1F3B - chains A and B; structure by X-ray diffraction, 2.00 A resolution.

[Chain A (and B)]
Name: Glutathione S-transferase ya chain
From: Mus musculus
Notes: EC 2.5.1.18; chain B of this document is another copy of the same molecule, construct and numbering; everything in this record applies to it too
UniProt: P13745 (GSTA1_MOUSE); numbering as in UniProt (aligned over 1-222)
Amino-acid sequence (222 residues; numbered 1 to 222; the number before each row is that of its first residue):
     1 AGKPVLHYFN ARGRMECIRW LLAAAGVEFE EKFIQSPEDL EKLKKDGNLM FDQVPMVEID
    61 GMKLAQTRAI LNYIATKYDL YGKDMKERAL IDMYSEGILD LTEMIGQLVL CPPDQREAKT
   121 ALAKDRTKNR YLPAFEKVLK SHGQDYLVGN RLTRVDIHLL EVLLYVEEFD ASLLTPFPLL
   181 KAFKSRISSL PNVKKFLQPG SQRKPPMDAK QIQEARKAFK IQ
Modified residues: Cys111 (s-hydroxycysteine; CSO)
Sequence notes: modified residue (111)
Residues lining bound ligands:
  - glutathione conjugate of (+)-anti-bpde (GBX; 2-amino-4-[1-(carboxymethyl-carbamoyl)-2-(9-hydroxy-7,8-dioxo-7,8,9,10-tetrahydro-benzo[def]chrysen-10-ylsulfanyl)-ethylcarbamoyl]-butyric acid), molecule 1: Tyr8, Phe9, Ala11, Arg14, Leu40, Lys44, Asp52, Gln53, Val54, Pro55, Gln66, Thr67, Met207, Ala215, Arg216, Phe219, Ile221
  - glutathione conjugate of (+)-anti-bpde (GBX), molecule 2: Asp100, Arg126, Arg130
Swiss-Prot annotation at these positions:
  - binding site (glutathione): Lys45

[Interface between chain A and chain B]
Residue-residue contacts (63; chain A residue first):
  Met50(A) with Met93(B), hydrophobic; Tyr94(B), hydrophobic; Ala134(B); Val138(B), hydrophobic
  Phe51(A) with Met93(B); Gly97(B); Arg130(B), hydrogen bond (backbone-side chain); Tyr131(B), hydrophobic; Ala134(B), hydrophobic; Phe135(B), hydrophobic
  Asp52(A) with Arg130(B)
  Gln53(A) with Arg130(B)
  Asp60(A) with Lys86(B), hydrogen bond (backbone-side chain)
  Met62(A) with Lys86(B); Ala89(B), hydrophobic
  Leu64(A) with Ala89(B)
  Ala65(A) with Met93(B), hydrogen bond (backbone-side chain)
  Gln66(A) with Met93(B); Glu96(B); Gly97(B); Asp100(B), hydrogen bond
  Arg68(A) with Arg68(B); Glu96(B)
  Ala69(A) with Asp92(B); Met93(B)
  Asn72(A) with Asp92(B), hydrogen bond
  Tyr73(A) with Met85(B); Lys86(B); Ala89(B), hydrophobic
  Thr76(A) with Met85(B); Arg88(B)
  Met85(A) with Tyr73(B); Thr76(B); Lys77(B)
  Lys86(A) with Asp60(B), hydrogen bond (side chain-backbone)
  Arg88(A) with Thr76(B)
  Ala89(A) with Met62(B), hydrophobic; Leu64(B)
  Asp92(A) with Ala69(B); Asn72(B), hydrogen bond
  Met93(A) with Met50(B), hydrophobic; Phe51(B); Ala65(B); Gln66(B); Ala69(B)
  Tyr94(A) with Met50(B), hydrophobic
  Glu96(A) with Gln66(B); Arg68(B)
  Gly97(A) with Phe51(B); Gln66(B)
  Asp100(A) with Gln66(B), hydrogen bond
  Leu122(A) with Gln222(B)
  Arg126(A) with Gln222(B), hydrogen bond (side chain-backbone)
  Arg130(A) with Phe51(B), hydrogen bond (side chain-backbone); Asp52(B); Gln53(B)
  Tyr131(A) with Phe51(B), hydrophobic
  Ala134(A) with Met50(B); Phe51(B), hydrophobic
  Phe135(A) with Phe51(B), hydrophobic
  Val138(A) with Met50(B), hydrophobic
  Gln222(A) with Leu122(B); Arg126(B), hydrogen bond (backbone-side chain)
Other interface residues (no listed pair), chain A (36 interface residues in all): Lys44, Lys63, Lys77, Tyr81
Other interface residues (no listed pair), chain B (35 interface residues in all): Lys44, Tyr81

[Overview]
Chain A and chain B form an interface of 36 and 35 residues respectively; the contacts include 11 hydrogen
bonds. Among the polar pairs are Phe51(A)-Arg130(B), Asp60(A)-Lys86(B) and Ala65(A)-Met93(B). Ligands of chain
A: glutathione conjugate of (+)-anti-bpde. From UniProt: glutathione-binding residue Lys45(A) on chain A.
Both chains are Glutathione S-transferase ya chain (Mus musculus). Entry 1F3B (Crystal structure of MGSTA1-1
in complex with glutathione conjugate of benzo[a]pyrene epoxide) was determined by X-ray diffraction together
with 1F3A from the same study.
